3GLH - chains B and C of the 5 polymer chains in the assembly; structure by X-ray diffraction, 3.89 A resolution.

== Chain B (and C) ==
Molecule: DNA polymerase III subunit tau
Organism: Escherichia coli
Notes: EC 2.7.7.7; chain C of this document is another copy of the same molecule, construct and numbering; everything in this record applies to it too
Reference sequence: P06710 (DPO3X_ECOLI); residue numbers follow UniProt; this construct covers 1-373
Sequence (376 residues; each row starts with the number of its first residue; numbers below 1 keep their minus sign (Gly-2 is residue -2)):
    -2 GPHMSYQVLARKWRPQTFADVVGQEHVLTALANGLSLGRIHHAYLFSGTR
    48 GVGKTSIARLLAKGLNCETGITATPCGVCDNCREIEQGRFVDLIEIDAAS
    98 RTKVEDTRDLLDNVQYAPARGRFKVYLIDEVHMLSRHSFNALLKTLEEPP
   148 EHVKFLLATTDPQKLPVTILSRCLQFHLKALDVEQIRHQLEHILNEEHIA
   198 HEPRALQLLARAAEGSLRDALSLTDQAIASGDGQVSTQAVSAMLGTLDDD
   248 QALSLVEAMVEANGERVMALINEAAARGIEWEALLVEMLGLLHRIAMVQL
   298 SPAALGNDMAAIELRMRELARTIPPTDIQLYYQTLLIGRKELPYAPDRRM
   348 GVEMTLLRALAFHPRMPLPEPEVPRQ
Not modelled in the structure: -2 to 2, 177, 242, 369-373
Differences from the reference sequence: expression tag (-2 to 0)
UniProt features mapped onto this chain:
  - binding site (ATP): Gly45 to Thr52
  - binding site (Zn(2+)): Cys64, Cys73, Cys76, Cys79
  - mutagenesis: Gly118 (G118D: In dnaX2016(Ts); present in both isoforms, unable to grow at 42 degrees Celsius)
From the paper describing this entry:
  - mutagenesis - T157A: abolished catalytic activity on ATP (citing earlier work)

== How chain B and chain C interact ==
Residue-residue contacts (28; chain B residue first):
  Ser97(B) - Glu144(C)  hydrogen bond (backbone-side chain)
  Arg98(B) - Asn137(C)  hydrogen bond
  Arg98(B) - Leu140(C)
  Arg98(B) - Lys141(C)
  Thr99(B) - Lys141(C)
  Thr99(B) - Glu145(C)
  Gln223(B) - Leu171(C)
  Ala226(B) - Asn30(C)  hydrogen bond (backbone-side chain)
  Ala239(B) - His23(C)
  Met265(B) - Met294(C)  hydrophobic
  Tyr341(B) - Leu333(C)
  Tyr341(B) - Arg336(C)  hydrogen bond (backbone-side chain)
  Ala342(B) - Tyr329(C)
  Ala342(B) - Leu333(C)
  Ala342(B) - Arg336(C)  hydrogen bond (backbone-side chain)
  Pro343(B) - Val283(C)  hydrophobic
  Pro343(B) - Leu286(C)
  Pro343(B) - Gly287(C)
  Pro343(B) - Tyr329(C)
  Met347(B) - Gly287(C)
  Met347(B) - His290(C)
  Glu350(B) - His290(C)  salt bridge
  Glu350(B) - Met294(C)
  Met351(B) - His290(C)
  Met351(B) - Gln326(C)  hydrogen bond
  Leu354(B) - Met294(C)  hydrophobic
  Leu354(B) - Leu297(C)  hydrophobic
  Leu365(B) - Leu297(C)  hydrophobic
Also at the interface, not in a pair above, chain B (22 interface residues in all): Asp94, Ala96, Ser227, Asp229, Glu338, Leu357, Glu367
Also at the interface, not in a pair above, chain C (23 interface residues in all): Thr26, Ala293, Pro322, Gln330, Lys337

== In short ==
The interface between chain B and chain C involves 22 residues on one side and 23 on the other; the contacts
include 6 hydrogen bonds and 1 salt bridge. Polar pairs include Glu350(B)-His290(C), Ser97(B)-Glu144(C) and
Arg98(B)-Asn137(C). From the paper: T157A of chain B abolishes catalytic activity on ATP.
Chain B and chain C are both DNA polymerase III subunit tau (Escherichia coli); the structure, Crystal
Structure of the E. coli clamp loader bound to Psi Peptide, was determined by X-ray diffraction (same
publication as 3GLF, 3GLG and 3GLI).
